6I0D - chains 1 and 3 of the 16 polymer chains in the assembly; structure by X-ray diffraction, 3.60 A resolution.

[Chain 1]
Name: NADH-quinone oxidoreductase subunit 1
From: Thermus thermophilus HB8
Notes: EC 1.6.5.11
UniProtKB: Q56222 (NQO1_THET8); numbering as in UniProt (aligned over 1-438)
Sequence (438 residues; numbered 1 to 438; the number before each row is that of its first residue):
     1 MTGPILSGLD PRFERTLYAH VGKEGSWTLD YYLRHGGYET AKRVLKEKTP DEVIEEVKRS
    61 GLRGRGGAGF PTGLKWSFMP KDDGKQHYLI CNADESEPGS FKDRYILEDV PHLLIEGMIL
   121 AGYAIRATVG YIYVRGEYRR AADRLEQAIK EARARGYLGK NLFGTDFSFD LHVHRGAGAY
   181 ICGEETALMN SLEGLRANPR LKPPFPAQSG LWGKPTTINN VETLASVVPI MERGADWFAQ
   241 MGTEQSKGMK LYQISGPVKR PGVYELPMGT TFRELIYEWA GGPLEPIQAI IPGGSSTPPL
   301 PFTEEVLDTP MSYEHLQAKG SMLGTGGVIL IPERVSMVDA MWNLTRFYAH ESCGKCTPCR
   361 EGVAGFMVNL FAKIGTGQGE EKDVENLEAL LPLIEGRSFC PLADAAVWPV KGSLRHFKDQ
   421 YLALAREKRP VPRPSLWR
Disordered / not traced: 1
Metal / ion sites: 4Fe-4S cluster Fe: C353, C356, C359, C400
Small-molecule neighbours:
  - FMN (flavin mononucleotide): G64, R65, G66, G67, A68, T72, K75, N92, D94, S96, E97, Y180, G183, E184, E185, I218, N219, N220, T223, P401, L402, A405
  - 4Fe-4S cluster (SF4): I181, P199, S352, C353, G354, K355, C356, C359, R360, S398, F399, C400, L402, A403

[Chain 3]
Name: NADH-quinone oxidoreductase subunit 3
From: Thermus thermophilus HB8
Notes: EC 1.6.5.11
UniProtKB: Q56223 (NQO3_THET8); residues 1-783 here = UniProt positions 1-783
Sequence (783 residues; each row starts with the number of its first residue):
     1 MVRVKVNDRI VEVPPGTSVM DAVFHAGYDV PLFCSEKHLS PIGACRMCLV RIGLPKKGPD
    61 GKPLLNEKGE PEIQWQPKLA ASCVTAVADG MVVDTLSDVV REAQAGMVEF TLLNHPLDCP
   121 TCDKGGACEL QDRTVEYGLY EKYYQKGPLE LPVYTRFEFT RRHVDKHHPL SPFVILDRER
   181 CIHCKRCVRY FEEVPGDEVL DFIERGVHTF IGTMDFGLPS GFSGNITDIC PVGALLDLTA
   241 RFRARNWEME ETPTTCALCP VGCGITADTR SGELLRIRAR EVPEVNEIWI CDAGRFGHEW
   301 ADQNRLKTPL VRKEGRLVEA TWEEAFLALK EGLKEARGEE VGLYLAHDAT LEEGLLASEL
   361 AKALKTPHLD FQGRTAAPAS LFPPASLEDL LQADFALVLG DPTEEAPILH LRLSEFVRDL
   421 KPPHRYNHGT PFADLQIKER MPRRTDKMAL FAPYRAPLMK WAAIHEVHRP GEEREILLAL
   481 LGDKEGSEMV AKAKEAWEKA KNPVLILGAG VLQDTVAAER ARLLAERKGA KVLAMTPAAN
   541 ARGLEAMGVL PGAKGASWDE PGALYAYYGF VPPEEALKGK RFVVMHLSHL HPLAERYAHV
   601 VLPAPTFYEK RGHLVNLEGR VLPLSPAPIE NGEAEGALQV LALLAEALGV RPPFRLHLEA
   661 QKALKARKVP EAMGRLSFRL KELRPKERKG AFYLRPTMWK AHQAVGKAQE AARAELWAHP
   721 ETARAEALPE GAQVAVETPF GRVEARVVHR EDVPKGHLYL SALGPAAGLR VEGRVLVPAG
   781 GEA
Disordered / not traced: 56-72, 144-147, 778-783
Metal / ion sites: 2Fe-2S cluster Fe: C34, C45, C48, C83; 4Fe-4S cluster Fe site 1: H115, C119, C122, C128; 4Fe-4S cluster Fe site 2: C181, C184, C187, C230; 4Fe-4S cluster Fe site 3: C256, C263, C291
Small-molecule neighbours:
  - 2Fe-2S cluster (FES): M20, F33, C34, S35, G43, A44, C45, R46, M47, C48, S82, C83, V84
  - 4Fe-4S cluster (SF4), molecule 1: H115, D118, C119, C122, G125, C128, L130, Q131, P231, V232, G233
  - 4Fe-4S cluster (SF4), molecule 2: C181, I182, H183, C184, K185, R186, C187, F202, I211, C230, P231, V232, L235
  - 4Fe-4S cluster (SF4), molecule 3: C256, L258, C259, V261, G262, C263, I290, C291, G294, P407, I408
UniProt features mapped onto this chain:
  - binding site ([2Fe-2S] cluster): C34, C45, C48, C83
  - binding site ([4Fe-4S] cluster): H115, C119, C122, C128, C181, C184, C187, C230, C256, C259, C263, C291
  - mutagenesis: C256 (C256A: Decreases amount and stability of iron-sulfur center 4), C259 (C259A: Decreases amount and stability of iron-sulfur center 4), C263 (C263A: Decreases amount and stability of iron-sulfur center 4), C291 (C291A: Decreases amount and stability of iron-sulfur center 4)

[Interface between chain 1 and chain 3]
Pairs across the interface (46; chain 1 residue first):
  R196(1) with E204(3), hydrogen bond (side chain-backbone)
  H350(1) with R205(3), hydrogen bond (backbone-side chain)
  S352(1) with R205(3); G206(3), hydrogen bond (backbone-backbone)
  C353(1) with R205(3)
  K355(1) with A44(3); H183(3)
  C356(1) with A44(3)
  T357(1) with A44(3), hydrogen bond (backbone-backbone); C45(3); T111(3)
  P358(1) with A44(3); R46(3); M107(3), hydrophobic
  R360(1) with I182(3), hydrogen bond (side chain-backbone); H183(3), hydrogen bond; G206(3)
  E361(1) with F110(3); L113(3); N114(3); R162(3), salt bridge
  A364(1) with V207(3), hydrophobic
  G365(1) with F157(3)
  F366(1) with E109(3); L113(3), hydrophobic; R156(3); F157(3)
  N369(1) with F159(3)
  K373(1) with E158(3), salt bridge; F159(3)
  N386(1) with R156(3)
  L390(1) with F110(3), hydrophobic
  L393(1) with E102(3); A103(3), hydrophobic; G106(3); M107(3); R156(3)
  I394(1) with F110(3), hydrophobic
  G396(1) with K78(3)
  R397(1) with R46(3); L49(3); L79(3); A103(3)
  S398(1) with R46(3)
  F399(1) with G43(3); R46(3)
Also at the interface, not in a pair above, chain 1 (29 interface residues in all): L201, A349, E351, G354, G362, L370
Also at the interface, not in a pair above, chain 3 (31 interface residues in all): I42, V84, D201, F202

[Overview]
29 residues of chain 1 face 31 of chain 3 across their interface, with 6 hydrogen bonds and 2 salt bridges.
Among the polar pairs are E361(1)-R162(3), K373(1)-E158(3) and R196(1)-E204(3). Bound to chain 1: 4Fe-4S
cluster and flavin mononucleotide.
Chain 1 is NADH-quinone oxidoreductase subunit 1 and chain 3 is NADH-quinone oxidoreductase subunit 3, both
from Thermus thermophilus HB8; the structure, Respiratory complex I from Thermus thermophilus with bound
Decyl-Ubiquinone, was determined by X-ray diffraction (same publication as 6I1P, 6Q8O, 6Q8W, 6Q8X, 6Y11, 6ZIY
and 3 further entries).
